PDB entry 6R90 | electron microscopy, 4.50 A resolution (low resolution: residue-level contacts below are approximate; hydrogen-bond / salt-bridge calls are withheld) | chains A and I of the 12 polymer chains in the assembly

[Chain A]
Molecule: Histone H3.1
Source organism: Homo sapiens
UniProt: P68431 (H31_HUMAN); numbering as in UniProt (aligned over 1-136)
Amino-acid sequence (139 residues; numbered -2 to 136; the number before each row is that of its first residue; numbers below 1 keep their minus sign (Gly-2 is residue -2)):
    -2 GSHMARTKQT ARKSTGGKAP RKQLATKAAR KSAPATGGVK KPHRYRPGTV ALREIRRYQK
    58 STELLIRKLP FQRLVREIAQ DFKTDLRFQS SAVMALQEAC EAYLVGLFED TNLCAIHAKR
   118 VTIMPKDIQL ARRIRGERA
Disordered / not traced: -2 to 38, 135-136
Sequence notes: expression tag (-2 to 0)
UniProt features mapped onto this chain:
  - modified residue: Arg3 (Asymmetric dimethylarginine), Thr4 (Phosphothreonine), Lys5 (Allysine), Gln6 (5-glutamyl dopamine), Thr7 (Phosphothreonine), Arg9 (Citrulline), Lys10 (N6,N6,N6-trimethyllysine), Ser11 (ADP-ribosylserine), Thr12 (Phosphothreonine), Lys15 (N6-(2-hydroxyisobutyryl)lysine), Arg18 (Asymmetric dimethylarginine), Lys19 (N6-(2-hydroxyisobutyryl)lysine), Lys24 (N6-(2-hydroxyisobutyryl)lysine), Arg27 (Citrulline), Lys28 (N6,N6,N6-trimethyllysine), Ser29 (ADP-ribosylserine), Lys37 (N6,N6,N6-trimethyllysine), Lys38 (N6-methyllysine), Tyr42 (Phosphotyrosine), Lys57 (N6,N6,N6-trimethyllysine) and 8 more in UniProt
  - lipidation: Lys19 (N6-decanoyllysine)
  - natural variant: Lys28 (K28M: In GLM), Lys37 (K37I: Found in pediatric undifferentiated soft tissue sarcoma samples; uncertain significance; K37M: Found in pediatric undifferentiated soft tissue sarcoma samples; uncertain significance)

[Chain I]
Molecule: Human alpha-satellite DNA
Sequence (145 nucleotides; row label = number of the first residue in the row):
     1 ATCAATATCC ACCTGCAGAT TCTACCAAAA GTGTATTTGG AAACTGCTCC ATCAAAAGGC
    61 ATGTTCAGCT GGTTCAGCTG AACATGCCTT TTGATGGAGC AGTTTCCAAA TACACTTTTG
   121 GTAGAATCTG CAGGTGGATA TTGAT

[Chain A / chain I interface]
Residue-residue contacts (19; chain A residue first):
  Arg41(A) - DG143(I)
  Tyr42(A) - DG143(I)
  Arg43(A) - DG143(I)
  Pro44(A) - DA67(I)
  Thr46(A) - DG143(I)
  Arg64(A) - DG59(I)
  Arg64(A) - DC60(I)
  Arg73(A) - DC50(I)
  Arg84(A) - DC49(I)
  Arg84(A) - DC50(I)
  Phe85(A) - DC50(I)
  Gln86(A) - DC49(I)
  Ser87(A) - DC49(I)
  Arg117(A) - DT70(I)
  Val118(A) - DC69(I)
  Val118(A) - DT70(I)
  Thr119(A) - DC69(I)
  Thr119(A) - DT70(I)
  Met121(A) - DG71(I)
Other interface residues (no listed pair), chain I (12 interface residues in all): DT65, DG68, DT142

[In short]
Chain A and chain I form an interface of 15 and 12 residues respectively.
Chain A is Histone H3.1 (Homo sapiens) and chain I is Human alpha-satellite DNA; the structure, Cryo-EM
structure of NCP-THF2(+1)-UV-DDB class A, was determined by electron microscopy together with 6R8Y, 6R8Z,
6R91, 6R92, 6R93 and 6R94 from the same study.
